Entry 8WYB (electron microscopy, 3.37 A resolution); this record covers chains D and H of the 8 polymer chains in the assembly.

Chain D:
Protein: SIR2-like domain-containing protein
Source organism: Bacillus subtilis
UniProtKB: D4G637 (D4G637_BACNB); residue numbers follow UniProt; this construct covers 1-1005
Sequence (1005 residues; numbered 1 to 1005; the number before each row is that of its first residue):
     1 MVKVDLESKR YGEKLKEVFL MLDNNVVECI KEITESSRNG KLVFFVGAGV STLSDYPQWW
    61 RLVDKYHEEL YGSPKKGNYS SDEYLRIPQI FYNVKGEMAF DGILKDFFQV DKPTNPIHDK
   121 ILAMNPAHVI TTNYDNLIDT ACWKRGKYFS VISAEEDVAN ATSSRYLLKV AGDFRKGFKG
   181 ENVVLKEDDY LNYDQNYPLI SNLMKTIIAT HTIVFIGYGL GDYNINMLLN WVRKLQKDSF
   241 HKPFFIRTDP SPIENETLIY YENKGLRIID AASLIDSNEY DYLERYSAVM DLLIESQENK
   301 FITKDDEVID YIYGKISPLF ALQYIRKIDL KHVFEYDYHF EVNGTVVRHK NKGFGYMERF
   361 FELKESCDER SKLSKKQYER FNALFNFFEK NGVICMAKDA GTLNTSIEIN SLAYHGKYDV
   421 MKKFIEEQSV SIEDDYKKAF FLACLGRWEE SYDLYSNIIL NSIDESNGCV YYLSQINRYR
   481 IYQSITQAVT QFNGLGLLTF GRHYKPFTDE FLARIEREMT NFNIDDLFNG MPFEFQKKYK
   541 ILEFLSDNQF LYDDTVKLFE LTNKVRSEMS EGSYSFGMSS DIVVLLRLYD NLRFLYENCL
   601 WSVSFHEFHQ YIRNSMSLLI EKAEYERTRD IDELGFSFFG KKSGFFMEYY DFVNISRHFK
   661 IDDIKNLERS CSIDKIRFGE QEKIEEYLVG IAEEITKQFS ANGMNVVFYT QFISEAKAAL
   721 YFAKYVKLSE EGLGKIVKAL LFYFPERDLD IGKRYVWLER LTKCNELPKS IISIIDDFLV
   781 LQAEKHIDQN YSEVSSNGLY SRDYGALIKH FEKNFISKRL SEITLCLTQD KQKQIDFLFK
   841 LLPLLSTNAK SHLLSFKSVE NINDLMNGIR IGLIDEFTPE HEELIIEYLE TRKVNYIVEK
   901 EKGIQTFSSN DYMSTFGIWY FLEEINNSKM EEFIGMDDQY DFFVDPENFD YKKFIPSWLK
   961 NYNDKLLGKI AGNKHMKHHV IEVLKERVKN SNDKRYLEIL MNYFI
Unresolved in the structure: 1-21, 75-78, 297-300, 366-368, 400-405, 464-466, 634-643, 898-902
Sequence notes: engineered mutation Ala171 (His in D4G637)
Small-molecule neighbours: NAD (nicotinamide-adenine-dinucleotide): Gly49, Thr52, Leu53, Gln58, Trp60, Tyr79, Tyr84, Gly217, Tyr218, Gly219, Thr248, Asp249, Tyr280, Tyr282, Tyr286
What the authors report for this chain:
  - binding site for NAD: Thr52, Trp60, Thr248, Tyr282
  - mutagenesis - W59A, D135A, Y282A (about 50%): decreased catalytic activity on NAD
  - mutagenesis - T52A, W60A, T248A: unchanged catalytic activity on NAD
  - mutagenesis - Y282A: decreased catalytic activity with Bacillus phage SPR Tube protein (chain H)

Chain H:
Protein: Bacillus phage SPR Tube protein
Source organism: Bacillus phage SPR
UniProtKB: A0A162TY69 (A0A162TY69_BACIU); residues 1-264 here = UniProt positions 1-264
Sequence (264 residues; each row starts with the number of its first residue):
     1 MKTVIQDTAD VYFKRKSDGK LVFTAEAQTA SFSQAISEEK LRGGIGNKPL YILKSEKEIN
    61 LTVKNAFFDL EWLAMTQGET IQEETKVKVF DREHGLIVDD TNKVTLKGKP VSDVTFYNKK
   121 GLTYKIAVST DGTYTIPTAF AAAKDKLTAV YQIEKVGRRL AIKASKFSER YEVEYRTIAY
   181 NPDTEEVYSD IYIQFPNVSP SGEFEMSLEN GNALAPEIKF EALADTDTDE MAVVIEASRD
   241 ENTAAPVEDT TGSTQSSDLG GTTE
Unresolved in the structure: 1-7, 37-40, 43-47, 78-169, 178-190, 212-213, 237-264

Interface between chain D and chain H:
Residue-residue contacts - 20 pairs, chain D then chain H:
  His349(D) - Leu214(H)
  Lys564(D) - Gln28(H)
  Lys564(D) - Thr29(H)  hydrogen bond
  Glu568(D) - Thr29(H)
  Glu571(D) - Ser31(H)  hydrogen bond
  Glu571(D) - Asn60(H)
  Ser573(D) - Thr29(H)
  Ser573(D) - Ala30(H)
  Ser573(D) - Ser31(H)
  Tyr574(D) - Gln28(H)
  Tyr574(D) - Thr29(H)
  Tyr574(D) - Ala30(H)  hydrogen bond (backbone-backbone)
  Ser575(D) - Gln28(H)
  Ser575(D) - Thr29(H)
  Phe576(D) - Thr8(H)  hydrogen bond (backbone-backbone)
  Phe576(D) - Gln28(H)  hydrogen bond (backbone-backbone)
  Phe576(D) - Thr29(H)
  Phe576(D) - Ala30(H)  hydrophobic
  Phe576(D) - Tyr175(H)
  Gly577(D) - Thr8(H)
Other interface residues (no listed pair), chain D (11 interface residues in all): His339, Met578
Other interface residues (no listed pair), chain H (11 interface residues in all): Ala27, Phe32, Lys64

Summary:
The chain D/chain H interface involves 11 residues from each chain; the contacts include 5 hydrogen bonds.
Polar pairs include Lys564(D)-Thr29(H), Glu571(D)-Ser31(H) and Tyr574(D)-Ala30(H). From the paper: a binding
site for NAD at Thr52(D), Trp60(D) and Thr248(D) among others; W59A, D135A and Y282A of chain D reduce
catalytic activity on NAD; 6 substitutions were tested in all.
Chain D is SIR2-like domain-containing protein (Bacillus subtilis) and chain H is Bacillus phage SPR Tube
protein (Bacillus phage SPR); the structure, Cryo-EM structure of DSR2 (H171A)-tube-NAD+ complex, was
determined by electron microscopy together with 8WYA, 8WYC, 8WYD, 8WYE and 8WYF from the same study.
